1XMG - chains A and B of the 6 polymer chains in the assembly; structure by X-ray diffraction, 2.10 A resolution.

Chain A (and B):
Molecule: Methane monooxygenase component A alpha chain
Organism: Methylococcus capsulatus
Notes: EC 1.14.13.25; fragment: alpha subunit; chain B of this document is another copy of the same molecule, construct and numbering; everything in this record applies to it too
Reference sequence: P22869 (MEMA_METCA); residue numbers follow UniProt; this construct covers 1-527
Amino-acid sequence (527 residues; row label = number of the first residue in the row):
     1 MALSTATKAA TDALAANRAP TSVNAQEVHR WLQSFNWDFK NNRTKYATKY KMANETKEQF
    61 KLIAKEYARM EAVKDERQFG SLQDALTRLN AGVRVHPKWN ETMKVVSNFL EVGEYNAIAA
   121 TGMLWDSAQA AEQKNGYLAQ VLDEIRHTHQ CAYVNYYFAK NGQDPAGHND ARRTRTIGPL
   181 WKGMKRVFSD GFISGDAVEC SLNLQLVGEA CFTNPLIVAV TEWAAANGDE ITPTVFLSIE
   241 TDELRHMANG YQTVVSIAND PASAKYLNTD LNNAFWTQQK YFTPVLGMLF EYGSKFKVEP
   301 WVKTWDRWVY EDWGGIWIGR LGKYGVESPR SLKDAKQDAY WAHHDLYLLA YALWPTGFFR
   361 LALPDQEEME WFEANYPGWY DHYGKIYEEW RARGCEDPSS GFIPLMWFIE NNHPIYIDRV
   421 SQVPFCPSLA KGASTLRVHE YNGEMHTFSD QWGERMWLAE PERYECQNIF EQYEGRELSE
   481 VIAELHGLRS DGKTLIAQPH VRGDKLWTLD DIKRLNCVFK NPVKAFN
Disordered / not traced: 1-17
Ion coordination: Ca2+ near N527 (its only coordinating residue here)
Curated features (UniProtKB/Swiss-Prot):
  - active site: C151
  - binding site (Fe cation): E114, E144, H147, E209, E243, H246

How chain A and chain B interact:
Pairs across the interface - 27 pairs, chain A then chain B:
  E76(A) with E76(B)
  R77(A) with G80(B); Q83(B); D84(B)
  G80(A) with R77(B); S81(B), hydrogen bond (backbone-side chain)
  S81(A) with G80(B), hydrogen bond (side chain-backbone); S81(B); D84(B), hydrogen bond; A85(B), hydrogen bond (side chain-backbone)
  Q83(A) with R77(B), hydrogen bond
  D84(A) with S81(B), hydrogen bond; T234(B)
  A85(A) with S81(B), hydrogen bond (backbone-side chain); L86(B), hydrophobic
  L86(A) with A85(B), hydrophobic
  R88(A) with E230(B), salt bridge; P233(B); T234(B), hydrogen bond; L237(B)
  L89(A) with L89(B), hydrophobic; E230(B)
  E230(A) with R88(B), salt bridge; L89(B)
  T234(A) with D84(B); R88(B), hydrogen bond
  L237(A) with R88(B)
Other interface residues (no listed pair), chain A (15 interface residues in all): Q78, P233

In short:
15 residues of chain A and 14 residues of chain B are in contact, with 9 hydrogen bonds and 2 salt bridges.
Polar pairs include R88(A)-E230(B), G80(A)-S81(B) and S81(A)-D84(B). UniProt lists active-site residue C151(A)
and 6 Fe cation-binding residues on chain A.
Both chains are Methane monooxygenase component A alpha chain (Methylococcus capsulatus). Entry 1XMG (Crystal
structure of apo methane monooxygenase hydroxylase from M. capsulatus (Bath)) was determined by X-ray
diffraction, deposited together with 1XMF and 1XMH.
